PDB entry 2QHM | X-ray diffraction, 2.00 A resolution | chain A

[Chain A]
Protein: Serine/threonine-protein kinase Chk1
Source organism: Homo sapiens
Notes: EC 2.7.11.1; fragment: Protein kinase domain, residues 1-307
UniProt: O14757 (CHK1_HUMAN); residues 1-307 here = UniProt positions 1-307
Amino-acid sequence (323 residues; row label = number of the first residue in the row):
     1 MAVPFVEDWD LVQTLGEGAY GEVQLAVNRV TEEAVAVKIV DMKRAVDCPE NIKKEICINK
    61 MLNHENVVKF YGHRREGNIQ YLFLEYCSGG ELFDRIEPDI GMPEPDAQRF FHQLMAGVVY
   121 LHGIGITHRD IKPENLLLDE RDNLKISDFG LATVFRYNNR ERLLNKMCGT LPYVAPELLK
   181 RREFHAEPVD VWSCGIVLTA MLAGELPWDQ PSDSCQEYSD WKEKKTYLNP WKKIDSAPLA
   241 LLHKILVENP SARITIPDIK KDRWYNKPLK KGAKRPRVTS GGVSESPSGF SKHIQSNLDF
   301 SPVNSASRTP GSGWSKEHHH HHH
Disordered / not traced: 1, 17-20, 44-50, 281-323
Sequence notes: expression tag (308-323)
Small-molecule neighbours: 7CS ((3-endo)-8-methyl-8-azabicyclo[3.2.1]oct-3-yl 1H-pyrrolo[2,3-b]pyridine-3-carboxylate): Leu15, Val23, Ala36, Val68, Leu84, Glu85, Tyr86, Cys87, Glu91, Glu134, Asn135, Leu137, Ser147, Asp148

[Summary]
Chain A binds compound 7CS.
Chain A is Serine/threonine-protein kinase Chk1 (Homo sapiens); the structure, crystal structure of Chek1 in
complex with inhibitor 2a, was determined by X-ray diffraction, deposited together with 2QHN.
